8VXD - chain A; structure by X-ray diffraction, 2.47 A resolution.

Chain A:
Name: Casein kinase I isoform delta
Organism: Homo sapiens
Notes: EC 2.7.11.1, 2.7.11.26
UniProtKB: P48730 (KC1D_HUMAN); residues 1-299 here = UniProt positions 1-299
Amino-acid sequence (300 residues; row label = number of the first residue in the row; numbering starts at 0):
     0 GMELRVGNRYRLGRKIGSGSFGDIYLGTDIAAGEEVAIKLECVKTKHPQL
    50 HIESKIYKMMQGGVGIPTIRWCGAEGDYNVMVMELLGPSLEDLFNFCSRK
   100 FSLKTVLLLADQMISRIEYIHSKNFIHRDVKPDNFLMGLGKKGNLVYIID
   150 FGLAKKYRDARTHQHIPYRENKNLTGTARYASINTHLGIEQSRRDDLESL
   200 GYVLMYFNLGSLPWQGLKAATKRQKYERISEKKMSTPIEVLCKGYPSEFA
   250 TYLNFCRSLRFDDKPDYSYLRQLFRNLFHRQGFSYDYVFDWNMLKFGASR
Not modelled in the structure: 0, 218-221, 240-242, 293-299
Differences from the reference sequence: expression tag (0)
Ligand contacts: A1AD7 ((4P)-4-[(3P)-3-(5-fluoropyridin-2-yl)-1-methyl-1H-pyrazol-4-yl]-1H-pyrrolo[2,3-b]pyridine): Ser-17, Gly-18, Ile-23, Ala-36, Ile-37, Lys-38, Glu-52, Pro-66, Met-80, Met-82, Glu-83, Leu-84, Leu-85, Leu-135, Ile-148, Asp-149
Swiss-Prot annotation at these positions:
  - active site: Asp-128 (Proton acceptor)
  - binding site (ATP): Ile-15 to Ile-23, Lys-38

In short:
Chain A binds compound A1AD7. Curated annotation (UniProt) lists active-site residue Asp-128 and 10
ATP-binding residues.
Chain A is Casein kinase I isoform delta (Homo sapiens); the structure, Structure of Casein kinase I isoform
delta (CK1d) complexed with inhibitor 7, was determined by X-ray diffraction together with 8VXE and 8VXF from
the same study.
